Entry 1VBB (X-ray diffraction, 2.80 A resolution); this record covers chains 2 and 4 of the 5 polymer chains in the assembly.

== Chain 2 ==
Molecule: Poliovirus type 3
Organism: Poliovirus type 3 (strains P3/LEON/37 AND P3/LEON 12A[1]B)
UniProtKB: P03302 (POLG_POL3L); residues 1-271 here correspond to UniProt positions 69-339 (UniProt number = residue number + 68)
Amino-acid sequence (271 residues; row label = number of the first residue in the row):
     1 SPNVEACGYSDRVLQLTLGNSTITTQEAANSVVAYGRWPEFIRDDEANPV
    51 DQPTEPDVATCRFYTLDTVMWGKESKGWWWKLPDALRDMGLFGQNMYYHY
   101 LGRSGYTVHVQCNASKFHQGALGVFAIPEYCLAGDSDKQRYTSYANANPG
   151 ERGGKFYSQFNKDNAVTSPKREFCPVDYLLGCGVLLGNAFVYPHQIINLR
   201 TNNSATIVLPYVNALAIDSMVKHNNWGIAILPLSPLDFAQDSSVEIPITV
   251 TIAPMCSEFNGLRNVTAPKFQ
Not modelled in the structure: 1-5

== Chain 4 ==
Molecule: Poliovirus type 3
Organism: Poliovirus type 3 (strains P3/LEON/37 AND P3/LEON 12A[1]B)
UniProtKB: P03302 (POLG_POL3L); residues 2-69 here correspond to UniProt positions 1-68 (UniProt number = residue number - 1)
Amino-acid sequence (68 residues; numbered 2 to 69; the number before each row is that of its first residue):
     2 GAQVSSQKVGAHENSNRAYGGSTINYTTINYYKDSASNAASKQDYSQDPS
    52 KFTEPLKDVLIKTAPALN
Not modelled in the structure: 17-22

== How chain 2 and chain 4 interact ==
Pairs across the interface (21; chain 2 residue first):
  Ser10(2) - Asn69(4)  hydrogen bond (side chain-backbone)
  Asp11(2) - Leu61(4)
  Asp11(2) - Ala67(4)
  Asp11(2) - Leu68(4)
  Asp11(2) - Asn69(4)  hydrogen bond (backbone-backbone)
  Arg12(2) - Leu68(4)
  Arg12(2) - Asn69(4)
  Ala29(2) - Leu68(4)  hydrophobic
  Asn30(2) - Leu57(4)
  Asn30(2) - Asp59(4)  hydrogen bond (side chain-backbone)
  Ser31(2) - Pro56(4)
  Ser31(2) - Leu57(4)
  Ser31(2) - Lys58(4)  hydrogen bond (backbone-backbone)
  Val32(2) - Pro56(4)
  Val32(2) - Leu57(4)  hydrophobic
  Val33(2) - Pro56(4)  hydrogen bond (backbone-backbone)
  Val33(2) - Lys58(4)
  Tyr35(2) - Lys52(4)
  Tyr35(2) - Phe53(4)  hydrophobic
  Trp38(2) - Lys58(4)
  Thr201(2) - Leu68(4)
Other interface residues (no listed pair), chain 2 (13 interface residues in all): Ala28, Gly36

== In short ==
13 residues of chain 2 and 10 residues of chain 4 are in contact, with 5 hydrogen bonds. Among the polar pairs
are Ser10(2)-Asn69(4), Asp11(2)-Asn69(4) and Asn30(2)-Asp59(4).
Chain 2 is Poliovirus type 3 and chain 4 is Poliovirus type 3, both from Poliovirus type 3 (strains P3/LEON/37
AND P3/LEON 12A[1]B); the structure, Poliovirus (type 3, sabin strain) (P3/sabin, P3/leon/12A(1)B) complexed
with R80633, was determined by X-ray diffraction (same publication as 1VBA, 1VBC, 1VBD and 1VBE).
